PDB entry 2E32 | X-ray diffraction, 3.52 A resolution | chains A and B

Chain A:
Name: F-box only protein 2
Source organism: Mus musculus
UniProt: Q80UW2 (FBX2_MOUSE); numbering as in UniProt (aligned over 1-297)
Chain sequence (297 residues; numbered 1 to 297; the number before each row is that of its first residue):
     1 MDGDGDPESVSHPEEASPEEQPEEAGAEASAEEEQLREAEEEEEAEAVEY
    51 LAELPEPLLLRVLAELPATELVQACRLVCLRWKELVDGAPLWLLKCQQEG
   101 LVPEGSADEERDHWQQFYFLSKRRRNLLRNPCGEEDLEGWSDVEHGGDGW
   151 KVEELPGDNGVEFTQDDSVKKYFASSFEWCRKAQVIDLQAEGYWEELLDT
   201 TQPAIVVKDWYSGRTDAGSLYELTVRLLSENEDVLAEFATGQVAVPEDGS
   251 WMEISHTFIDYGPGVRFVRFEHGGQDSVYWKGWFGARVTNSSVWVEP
Unresolved in the structure: 1-48, 104-112
Swiss-Prot annotation at these positions:
  - binding site (a carbohydrate): Arg214 to Asp216, Tyr279, Trp280
  - site (Important for carbohydrate binding): Asn159, Phe177
  - modified residue: Ser106 (Phosphoserine)

Chain B:
Name: S-phase kinase-associated protein 1A
Source organism: Homo sapiens
UniProt: P63208 (SKP1_HUMAN); residues 1-163 here correspond to UniProt positions 0-162 (UniProt number = residue number - 1)
Chain sequence (166 residues; each row starts with the number of its first residue; numbers below 1 keep their minus sign (Gly-2 is residue -2)):
    -2 GPHMPSIKLQSSDGEIFEVDVEIAKQSVTIKTMLEDLGMDDEGDDDPVPL
    48 PNVNAAILKKVIQWCTHHKDDPPPPEDDENKEKRTDDIPVWDQEFLKVDQ
    98 GTLFELILAANYLDIKGLLDVTCKTVANMIKGKTPEEIRKTFNIKNDFTE
   148 EEEAQVRKENQWCEEK
Unresolved in the structure: -2 to 1, 34-42, 69-82, 155-163
Construct notes: cloning artifact (-2 to 0)

Chain A / chain B interface:
Contacting residue pairs - 39 pairs, chain A then chain B:
  Glu49(A) with Gln97(B); Asn140(B)
  Tyr50(A) with Gly98(B); Glu102(B)
  Leu51(A) with Phe101(B), hydrophobic
  Leu58(A) with Ile104(B); Asn108(B)
  Arg61(A) with Asp117(B), salt bridge; Cys120(B)
  Val62(A) with Val123(B), hydrophobic; Ala124(B)
  Glu65(A) with Lys121(B); Ala124(B)
  Leu66(A) with Ala124(B), hydrophobic; Ile127(B), hydrophobic
  Glu70(A) with Lys128(B); Gly129(B), hydrogen bond (side chain-backbone)
  Ala74(A) with Lys130(B); Pro132(B)
  Arg76(A) with Phe145(B); Glu150(B), salt bridge
  Leu77(A) with Pro132(B), hydrophobic; Arg136(B), hydrogen bond (backbone-side chain); Phe145(B); Glu149(B)
  Val78(A) with Ile135(B), hydrophobic; Arg136(B), hydrogen bond (backbone-side chain); Phe145(B)
  Cys79(A) with Asp144(B), hydrogen bond; Phe145(B)
  Leu80(A) with Asp144(B), hydrogen bond (backbone-side chain); Phe145(B), hydrophobic
  Trp82(A) with Ile127(B), hydrophobic; Ile135(B), hydrophobic
  Gln189(A) with Arg154(B), hydrogen bond (backbone-side chain)
  Gly192(A) with Arg154(B)
  Tyr193(A) with Arg154(B)
  Trp194(A) with Arg154(B)
  Glu196(A) with Gln152(B), hydrogen bond
Also at the interface, not in a pair above, chain A (26 interface residues in all): Leu54, Pro67, Val72, Arg81, Lys83
Also at the interface, not in a pair above, chain B (29 interface residues in all): Leu105, Phe139, Ile141, Lys142

In short:
26 residues of chain A face 29 of chain B across their interface, with 7 hydrogen bonds and 2 salt bridges.
Among the polar pairs are Arg61(A)-Asp117(B), Arg76(A)-Glu150(B) and Glu70(A)-Gly129(B). Curated annotation
(UniProt) lists 5 carbohydrate-binding residues on chain A.
Here chain A is F-box only protein 2 (Mus musculus) and chain B is S-phase kinase-associated protein 1A (Homo
sapiens). Entry 2E32 (Structural basis for selection of glycosylated substrate by SCFFbs1 ubiquitin ligase)
was determined by X-ray diffraction together with 2E31 and 2E33 from the same study.
